PDB entry 2IX8 | electron microscopy, 9.90 A resolution (very low resolution: no residue pairs are listed; an interface is given only as per-side residue counts) | chain A

== Chain A ==
Protein: Elongation factor 3A
Source organism: Saccharomyces cerevisiae
UniProtKB: P16521 (EF3A_YEAST); residues 1001-1976 here correspond to UniProt positions 1-976 (UniProt number = residue number - 1000)
Chain sequence (976 residues; numbered 1001 to 1976; the number before each row is that of its first residue):
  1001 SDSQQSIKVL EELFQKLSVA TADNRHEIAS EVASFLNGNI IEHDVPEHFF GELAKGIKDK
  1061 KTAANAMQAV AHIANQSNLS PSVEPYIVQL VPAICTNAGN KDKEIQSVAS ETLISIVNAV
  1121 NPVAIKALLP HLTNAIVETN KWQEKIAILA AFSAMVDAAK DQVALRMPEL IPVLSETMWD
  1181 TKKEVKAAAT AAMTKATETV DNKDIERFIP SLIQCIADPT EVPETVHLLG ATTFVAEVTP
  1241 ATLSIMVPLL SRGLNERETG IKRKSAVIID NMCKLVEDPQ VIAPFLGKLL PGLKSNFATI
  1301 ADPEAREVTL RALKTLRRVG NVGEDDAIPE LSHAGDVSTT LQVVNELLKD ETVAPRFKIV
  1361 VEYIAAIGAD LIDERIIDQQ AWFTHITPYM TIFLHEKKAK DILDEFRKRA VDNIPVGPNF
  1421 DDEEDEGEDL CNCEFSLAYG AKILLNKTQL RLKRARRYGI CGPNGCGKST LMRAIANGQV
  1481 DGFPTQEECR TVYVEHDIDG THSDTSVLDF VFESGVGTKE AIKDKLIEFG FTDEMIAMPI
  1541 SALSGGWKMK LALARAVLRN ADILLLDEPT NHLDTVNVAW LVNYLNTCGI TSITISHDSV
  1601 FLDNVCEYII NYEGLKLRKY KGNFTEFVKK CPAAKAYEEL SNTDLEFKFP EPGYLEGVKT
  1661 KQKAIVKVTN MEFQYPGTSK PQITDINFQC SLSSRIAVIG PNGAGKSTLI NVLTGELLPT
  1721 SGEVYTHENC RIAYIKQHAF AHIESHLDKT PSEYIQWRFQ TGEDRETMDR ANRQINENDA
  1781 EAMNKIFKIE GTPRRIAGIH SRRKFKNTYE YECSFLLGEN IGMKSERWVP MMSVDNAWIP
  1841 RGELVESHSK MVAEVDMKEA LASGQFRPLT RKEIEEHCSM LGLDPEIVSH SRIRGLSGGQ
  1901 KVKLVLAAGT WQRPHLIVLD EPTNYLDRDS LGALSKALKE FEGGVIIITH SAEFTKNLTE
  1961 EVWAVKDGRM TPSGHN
Modified residues: Mse1067, Mse1155, Mse1167, Mse1178, Mse1193, Mse1246, Mse1272, Mse1390, Mse1472, Mse1535, Mse1538, Mse1549, Mse1671, Mse1768, Mse1783, Mse1823, Mse1831, Mse1832, Mse1851, Mse1857, Mse1880, Mse1970 (selenomethionine; parent Met)
Covalent attachments: covalent link Mse1768-Arg1770; covalent link Mse1768-Asp1856; covalent link Glu1777-Mse1783, Arg1802-Mse1851, Tyr1811-Mse1851

== In short ==
Chain A is Elongation factor 3A (Saccharomyces cerevisiae); the structure, Model for EEF3 bound to an 80S
ribosome, was determined by electron microscopy together with 2IW3 and 2IX3 from the same study.
